Entry 1A5X (X-ray diffraction, 1.90 A resolution); this record covers chain A.

# Chain A
Molecule: Integrase
From: Rous sarcoma virus (strain Schmidt-Ruppin)
Notes: EC 2.7.7.49; fragment: catalytic core domain
UniProt: P03354 (POL_RSVP); residues 52-207 here correspond to UniProt positions 624-779 (UniProt number = residue number + 572)
Chain sequence (158 residues; numbered 52 to 209; the number before each row is that of its first residue):
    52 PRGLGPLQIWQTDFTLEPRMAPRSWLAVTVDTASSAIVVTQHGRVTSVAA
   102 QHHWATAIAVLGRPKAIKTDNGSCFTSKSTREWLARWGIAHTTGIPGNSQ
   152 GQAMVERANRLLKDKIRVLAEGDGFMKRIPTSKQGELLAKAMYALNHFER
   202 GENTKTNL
Not modelled in the structure: 52-53, 200-209
Construct notes: variant Ala101 (Val673 in P03354), Lys166 (Arg738 in P03354)
Residues lining bound ligands: Y3 (4-acetylamino-5-hydroxynaphthalene-2,7-disulfonic acid): Ile60, Gln62, Thr83, Lys119, Gly145, Ile146, Ser150, Gln151, Gly152, Gln153, Ala154, Met155
Reported in the primary citation:
  - conformationally variable residues (loop rearrangement, side-chain flip): Asp64, Lys119, Asn122, Thr144 to Ile146, Arg158
  - catalytic residues: Asp64, Asp121, Glu157 (citing earlier work)

# In short
Chain A binds compound Y3. From the paper: catalytic residues Asp64, Asp121 and Glu157; conformational
variability at Asp64, Lys119 and Asn122 among others.
Chain A is Integrase (Rous sarcoma virus (strain Schmidt-Ruppin)); the structure, Asv integrase core domain
with HIV-1 integrase inhibitor Y3, was determined by X-ray diffraction together with 1A5V and 1A5W from the
same study.
